Entry 3K81 (X-ray diffraction, 3.40 A resolution); this record covers chains D and A of the 4 polymer chains in the assembly.

Chain D:
Protein: MP18 RNA editing complex protein
From: Trypanosoma brucei
Notes: fragment: krepa6
UniProt: Q38B90 (Q38B90_9TRYP); numbering as in UniProt (aligned over 1-164)
Amino-acid sequence (164 residues; row label = number of the first residue in the row):
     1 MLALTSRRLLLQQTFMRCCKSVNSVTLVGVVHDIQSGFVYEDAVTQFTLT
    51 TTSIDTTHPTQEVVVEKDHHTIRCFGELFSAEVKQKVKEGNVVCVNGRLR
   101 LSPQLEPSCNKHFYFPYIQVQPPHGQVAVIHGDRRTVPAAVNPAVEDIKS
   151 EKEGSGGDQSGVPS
Disordered / not traced: 1-20, 57-61, 132-164

Chain A:
Protein: Single strand antibody VHH domain
From: Lama glama
Notes: fragment: single domain antibody VHH; antibody fragment or engineered binder
Amino-acid sequence (127 residues; each row starts with the number of its first residue):
     1 EVQPQESGGGLAQAGGSLRLSCVVSGITFASEAWGWYRRAPGKQRELIAA
    51 INNEGRTNYVDSVKGRFTVSRDNAKNVMYLQMNSLKPEDTAVYYCNANLQ
   101 TGTLSGARLYWGQGTQVTVSSHHHHHH
Disordered / not traced: 1, 120-127
Cystine bridges: Cys22-Cys95

How chain D and chain A interact:
Contacting residue pairs (25):
  Ser36(D) - Ser105(A)
  Phe38(D) - Ser105(A)
  Phe38(D) - Gly106(A)  hydrogen bond (backbone-backbone)
  Phe38(D) - Ala107(A)
  Phe38(D) - Arg108(A)
  Val39(D) - Leu109(A)
  Tyr40(D) - Leu109(A)  hydrophobic
  Tyr40(D) - Trp111(A)  hydrogen bond (backbone-side chain)
  Glu41(D) - Arg108(A)
  Glu41(D) - Leu109(A)
  Glu41(D) - Tyr110(A)
  Arg73(D) - Gly102(A)  hydrogen bond (side chain-backbone)
  Arg73(D) - Leu104(A)
  Glu106(D) - Asn58(A)
  Pro107(D) - Ala50(A)
  Pro107(D) - Ile51(A)
  Pro107(D) - Asn52(A)
  Pro107(D) - Asn58(A)
  Ser108(D) - Arg56(A)
  Cys109(D) - Asn58(A)  hydrogen bond (backbone-side chain)
  Asn110(D) - Asn58(A)
  Lys111(D) - Asn58(A)
  His112(D) - Asp61(A)  salt bridge
  Phe113(D) - Thr101(A)
  Phe115(D) - Gly102(A)
Other interface residues (no listed pair), chain D (17 interface residues in all): Gly37, Gln46
Other interface residues (no listed pair), chain A (18 interface residues in all): Thr57, Thr103

Summary:
17 residues of chain D and 18 residues of chain A are in contact, with 4 hydrogen bonds and 1 salt bridge.
Polar contacts include His112(D)-Asp61(A), Tyr40(D)-Trp111(A) and Arg73(D)-Gly102(A).
Here chain D is MP18 RNA editing complex protein (Trypanosoma brucei) and chain A is Single strand antibody
VHH domain (Lama glama). Entry 3K81 (Structure of the central interaction protein from the Trypanosoma brucei
editosome in complex with single domain ...) was determined by X-ray diffraction (same publication as 3K80).
